1CRX - chains E and A of the 6 polymer chains in the assembly; structure by X-ray diffraction, 2.40 A resolution.

[Chain E]
Molecule: 15-nt DNA strand
Sequence (15 nucleotides; each row starts with the number of its first residue):
     2 ATAACTTCGT ATAGC

[Chain A]
Protein: Cre recombinase
Source organism: Punavirus P1
UniProtKB: Q71TG5 (Q71TG5_9CAUD); residues 20-341 here = UniProt positions 20-341
Amino-acid sequence (322 residues; numbered 20 to 341; the number before each row is that of its first residue):
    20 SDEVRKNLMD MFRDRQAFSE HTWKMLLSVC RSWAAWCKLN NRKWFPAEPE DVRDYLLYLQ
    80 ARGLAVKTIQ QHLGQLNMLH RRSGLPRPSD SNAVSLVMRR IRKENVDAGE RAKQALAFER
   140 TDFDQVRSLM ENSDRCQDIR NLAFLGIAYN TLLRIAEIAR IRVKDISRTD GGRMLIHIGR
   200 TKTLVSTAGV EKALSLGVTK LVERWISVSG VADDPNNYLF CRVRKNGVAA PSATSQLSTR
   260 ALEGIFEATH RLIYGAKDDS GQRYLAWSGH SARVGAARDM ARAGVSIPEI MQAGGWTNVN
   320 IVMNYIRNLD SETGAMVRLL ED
From the paper describing this entry:
  - binding site for the 19-nt DNA strand: Arg259
  - binding site for the 15-nt DNA strand (chain E): Lys201, Lys244, Arg282, Tyr324
  - catalytic residues: Arg173, His289, Arg292, Trp315, Tyr324
  - conformationally variable residues (helix shift): His289, Tyr324

[How chain E and chain A interact]
Pairs across the interface - 49 pairs, chain E then chain A:
  DA2(E) - Lys244(A)  base contact
  DT3(E) - Lys244(A)  hydrogen bond to the base
  DA4(E) - Lys244(A)  phosphate contact
  DA5(E) - Gln156(A)  phosphate contact
  DA5(E) - Val242(A)  sugar contact
  DA5(E) - Arg243(A)  sugar contact
  DA5(E) - Lys244(A)  sugar contact
  DC6(E) - Arg159(A)  salt bridge to the phosphate
  DC6(E) - Arg241(A)  phosphate contact
  DC6(E) - Val242(A)  hydrogen bond to the phosphate
  DT7(E) - Arg241(A)  sugar contact
  DT7(E) - Gln255(A)  phosphate contact
  DT7(E) - Leu256(A)  phosphate contact
  DT7(E) - Ser257(A)  hydrogen bond to the phosphate
  DT7(E) - Ala260(A)  phosphate contact
  DT8(E) - Ser257(A)  base contact
  DT8(E) - Arg259(A)  base contact
  DC9(E) - Arg259(A)  base contact
  DG10(E) - Lys43(A)  salt bridge to the phosphate
  DG10(E) - Arg50(A)  sugar contact
  DT11(E) - Lys43(A)  base contact
  DT11(E) - Met44(A)  base contact
  DT11(E) - Ser47(A)  hydrogen bond to the phosphate
  DT11(E) - Arg50(A)  salt bridge to the phosphate
  DA12(E) - Met44(A)  base contact
  DA12(E) - Arg81(A)  salt bridge to the phosphate
  DA12(E) - Leu83(A)  sugar contact
  DA12(E) - Thr87(A)  sugar contact
  DA12(E) - His91(A)  salt bridge to the phosphate
  DA12(E) - Arg282(A)  hydrogen bond to the base
  DT13(E) - Met44(A)  base contact
  DT13(E) - Leu83(A)  phosphate contact
  DT13(E) - Ala84(A)  hydrogen bond to the phosphate
  DT13(E) - Thr87(A)  hydrogen bond to the phosphate
  DT13(E) - Gln90(A)  base contact
  DT13(E) - Arg282(A)  hydrogen bond to the sugar
  DA14(E) - Lys86(A)  base contact
  DA14(E) - Ala131(A)  phosphate contact
  DA14(E) - Lys132(A)  hydrogen bond to the phosphate
  DA14(E) - Tyr283(A)  sugar contact
  DG15(E) - Lys86(A)  hydrogen bond to the base
  DG15(E) - Gln133(A)  phosphate contact
  DG15(E) - His289(A)  sugar contact
  DG15(E) - Tyr324(A)  hydrogen bond to the phosphate
  DC16(E) - Arg173(A)  salt bridge to the phosphate
  DC16(E) - Lys201(A)  phosphate contact
  DC16(E) - Arg292(A)  salt bridge to the phosphate
  DC16(E) - Trp315(A)  hydrogen bond to the phosphate
  DC16(E) - Ile320(A)  phosphate contact
Other interface residues (no listed pair), chain A (36 interface residues in all): Arg130, Cys240

[Overview]
Chain E and chain A form an interface of 15 and 36 residues respectively; the contacts include 12 hydrogen
bonds and 7 salt bridges. Polar pairs include DT3(E)-Lys244(A), DA12(E)-Arg282(A) and DG15(E)-Lys86(A). From
the paper: catalytic residues Arg173(A), His289(A) and Arg292(A) among others; a binding site for the 15-nt
DNA strand (chain E) at Lys201(A), Lys244(A) and Arg282(A) among others.
Here chain E is a 15-nt DNA strand and chain A is Cre recombinase (Punavirus P1). Entry 1CRX (Cre
recombinase/DNA complex reaction intermediate I) was determined by X-ray diffraction.
